Entry 2H7O (X-ray diffraction, 2.00 A resolution); this record covers chain A.

# Chain A
Name: Protein kinase ypkA
Organism: Yersinia pseudotuberculosis
Notes: fragment: C-terminal Domain
Reference sequence: Q05608 (YPKA_YERPS); residue numbers follow UniProt; this construct covers 434-732
Sequence (303 residues; each row starts with the number of its first residue):
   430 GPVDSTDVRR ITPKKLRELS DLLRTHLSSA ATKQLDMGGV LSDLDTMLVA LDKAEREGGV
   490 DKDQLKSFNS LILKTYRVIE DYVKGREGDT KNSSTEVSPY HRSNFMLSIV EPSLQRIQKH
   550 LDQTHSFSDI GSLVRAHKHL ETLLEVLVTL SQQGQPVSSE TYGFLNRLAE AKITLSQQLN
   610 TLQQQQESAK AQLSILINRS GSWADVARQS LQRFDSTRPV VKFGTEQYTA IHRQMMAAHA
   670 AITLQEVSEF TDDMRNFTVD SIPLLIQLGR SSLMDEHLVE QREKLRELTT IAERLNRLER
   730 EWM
Disordered / not traced: 430-438, 487-488, 515-532, 582-584, 732
Construct notes: cloning artifact (430-433)
From the paper describing this entry:
  - mutagenesis - Y591A/N595A/E599A: abolished binding to RhoA
  - mutagenesis - Y591A/N595A/E599A: unchanged stability
  - mutagenesis - Y591A/N595A/E599A: abolished signaling

# Summary
The paper reports that Y591A/N595A/E599A abolish binding to RhoA; Y591A/N595A/E599A abolish signaling.
Chain A is Protein kinase ypkA (Yersinia pseudotuberculosis); the structure, Crystal structure of the
Rho-GTPase binding domain of YpkA, was determined by X-ray diffraction.
